PDB entry 8ZKM | electron microscopy, 6.70 A resolution (low resolution: residue-level contacts below are approximate; hydrogen-bond / salt-bridge calls are withheld) | chains A and B of the 6 polymer chains in the assembly

Chain A:
Name: ring protein of release VP1
Source organism: Vibrio cholerae
Chain sequence (239 residues; row label = number of the first residue in the row; numbers below 1 keep their minus sign (Met-200 is residue -200)):
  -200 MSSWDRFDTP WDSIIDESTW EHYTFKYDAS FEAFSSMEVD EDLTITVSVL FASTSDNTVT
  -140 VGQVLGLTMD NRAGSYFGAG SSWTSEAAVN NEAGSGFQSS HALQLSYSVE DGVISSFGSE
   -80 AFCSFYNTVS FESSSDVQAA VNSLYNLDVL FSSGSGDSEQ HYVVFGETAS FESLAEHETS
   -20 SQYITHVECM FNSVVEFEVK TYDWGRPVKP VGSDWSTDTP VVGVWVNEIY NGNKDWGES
Disordered / not traced: -200 to 0, 20-38

Chain B:
Name: adaptor of release VP1
Source organism: Vibrio cholerae
Chain sequence (202 residues; each row starts with the number of its first residue):
     1 MDKATLVKTI AYRMGNVKGQ DTAIDFELAL SIERLEGQEF VPWFLLSENN FFEGTAQENR
    61 IPVPRGFIRE YEEGSLYLRR VAGTGKCLIK KSQDQLLKYE GMTGEPSHYS LTNQYFRIYP
   121 VPQEDFKVEL LFYRKSSTLN VEDNPWYEYA AELLVAETIW AMLSARRDKM ADYWKSVAAD
   181 QMRRLTILDA ERRLANQEIF MG

Interface between chain A and chain B:
Pairs across the interface - 17 pairs, chain A then chain B:
  Tyr1(A) with Phe52(B); Pro62(B)
  Asp2(A) with Phe51(B); Phe52(B); Glu53(B)
  Trp3(A) with Phe51(B); Phe52(B); Ile61(B); Pro62(B); Pro64(B)
  Gly4(A) with Phe51(B)
  Arg5(A) with Arg65(B); Thr138(B); Asn140(B)
  Pro6(A) with Glu48(B); Asn49(B); Phe51(B)
Also at the interface, not in a pair above, chain B (14 interface residues in all): Asn50, Leu130, Leu139

In short:
The interface between chain A and chain B involves 6 residues on one side and 14 on the other.
Chain A is ring protein of release VP1 and chain B is adaptor of release VP1, both from Vibrio cholerae; the
structure, portal-tail of Vibrio cholerae typing phage release VP1, was determined by electron microscopy,
deposited together with 8ZKK and 9IN6.
